6NK7 - chains C and G of the 17 polymer chains in the assembly; structure by electron microscopy, 4.99 A resolution (low resolution: residue-level contacts below are approximate; hydrogen-bond / salt-bridge calls are withheld).

Chain C:
Name: E1 glycoprotein
From: Chikungunya virus
Notes: EC 3.4.21.90
UniProtKB: Q88628 (Q88628_CHIKV); residues 1-439 here correspond to UniProt positions 810-1248 (UniProt number = residue number + 809)
Sequence (439 residues; numbered 1 to 439; the number before each row is that of its first residue):
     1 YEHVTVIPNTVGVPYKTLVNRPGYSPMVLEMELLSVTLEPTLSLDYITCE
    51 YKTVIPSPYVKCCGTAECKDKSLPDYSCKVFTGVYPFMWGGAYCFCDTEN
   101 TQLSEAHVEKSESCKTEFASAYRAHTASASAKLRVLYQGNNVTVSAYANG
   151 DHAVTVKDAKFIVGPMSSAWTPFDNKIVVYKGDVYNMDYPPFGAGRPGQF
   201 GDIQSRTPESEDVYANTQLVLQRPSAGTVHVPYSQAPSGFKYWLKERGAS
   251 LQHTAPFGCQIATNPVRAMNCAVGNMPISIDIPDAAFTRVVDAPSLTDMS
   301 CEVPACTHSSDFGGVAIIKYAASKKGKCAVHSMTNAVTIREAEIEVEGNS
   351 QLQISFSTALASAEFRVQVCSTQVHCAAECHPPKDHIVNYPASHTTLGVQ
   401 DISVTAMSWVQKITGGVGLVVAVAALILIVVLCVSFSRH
Disulfide bonds: C49-C114, C62-C94, C63-C96, C306-C380, C328-C370
Glycans and other covalent adducts: N-acetylglucosamine (NAG) linked to N141

Chain G:
Name: E2 glycoprotein
From: Chikungunya virus
Notes: EC 3.4.21.90
UniProtKB: Q88628 (Q88628_CHIKV); residues 5-423 here correspond to UniProt positions 330-748 (UniProt number = residue number + 325)
Sequence (419 residues; row label = number of the first residue in the row):
     5 NFNVYKAIRPYLAHCPDCGEGHSCHSPVALERIRNEATDGTLKIQVSLQI
    55 GIKTDDSHDWTKLRYMDNHMPADAERARLFVRTSAPCTITGTMGHFILAR
   105 CPKGETLTVGFTDGRKISHSCTHPFHHDPPVIGREKFHSRPQHGRELPCS
   155 TYAQSTAATAEEIEVHMPPDTPDRTLMSQQSGNVKITVNSQTVRYKCNCG
   205 DSNEGLTTTDKVINNCKVDQCHAAVTNHKKWQYNSPLVPRNAELGDRKGK
   255 VHIPFPLANVTCRVPKARNPTVTYGKNQVIMLLYPDHPTLLSYRNMGEEP
   305 NYQEEWVTHKKEIRLTVPTEGLEVTWGNNEPYKYWPQLSTNGTAHGHPHE
   355 IILYYYELYPTMTVVVVSVASFVLLSMVGVAVGMCMCARRRCITPYELTP
   405 GATVPFLLSLICCIRTAKA
Disulfide bonds: C22-C28, C91-C105

How chain C and chain G interact:
Residue-residue contacts (119):
  K52(C) with R36(G); R38(G)
  P56(C) with E168(G); P240(G)
  S57(C) with E168(G); H170(G); P240(G); V242(G); P243(G); R244(G)
  P58(C) with L241(G); V242(G); P243(G); R244(G)
  Y59(C) with R244(G); A246(G); L248(G)
  V60(C) with P243(G); R244(G); A246(G)
  K61(C) with A246(G)
  F87(C) with H29(G)
  M88(C) with L16(G); H29(G); D174(G); P176(G)
  W89(C) with A17(G); H29(G); M70(G); D71(G); N72(G)
  G90(C) with P176(G)
  A92(C) with P176(G)
  Y93(C) with P173(G); D174(G); P176(G); R244(G)
  F95(C) with R178(G); K200(G); N202(G); D223(G); Q224(G); C225(G); H226(G)
  S113(C) with E40(G)
  K115(C) with P260(G); L261(G)
  T116(C) with L261(G)
  K181(C) with P152(G)
  V229(C) with L241(G); P243(G)
  H230(C) with L241(G)
  V231(C) with L241(G)
  K241(C) with D132(G)
  K245(C) with P134(G)
  A249(C) with Y306(G)
  Q252(C) with R298(G)
  H253(C) with R298(G); Y306(G)
  T254(C) with R298(G); P304(G); Y306(G)
  A255(C) with R298(G); P304(G)
  P256(C) with G301(G); E302(G); E303(G); P304(G)
  F257(C) with N299(G); M300(G); G301(G); E302(G)
  G258(C) with R298(G); N299(G); M300(G)
  C259(C) with R298(G)
  Q260(C) with R298(G)
  S310(C) with Q341(G)
  A359(C) with L342(G)
  P382(C) with S343(G); T344(G); N345(G)
  P383(C) with Q341(G); L342(G); S343(G); N345(G)
  K384(C) with N345(G)
  D385(C) with Q341(G); S343(G)
  H386(C) with Y278(G); G279(G); K280(G); Y338(G); Q341(G)
  I387(C) with Y278(G); Y338(G)
  V388(C) with Y338(G); W339(G); Q341(G)
  N389(C) with K337(G); Y338(G); W339(G)
  Y390(C) with K337(G); W339(G)
  P391(C) with K337(G); W339(G)
  G398(C) with Y363(G)
  V399(C) with Y363(G)
  D401(C) with Y359(G)
  V404(C) with H349(G)
  W409(C) with H351(G)
  V417(C) with M381(G)
  V420(C) with M381(G); A385(G)
  I427(C) with M388(G); C389(G); A392(G)
  L428(C) with M388(G)
  V431(C) with R395(G)
Interface residues without a listed pair, chain C (69 interface residues in all): I55, G91, C94, E105, Y180, G248, L251, A272, E379, A392, L397, S403, A406, T414
Interface residues without a listed pair, chain G (73 interface residues in all): Y15, H18, T42, T175, N245, G249, P340, I355, Y358, L378, V382

Overview:
69 residues of chain C face 73 of chain G across their interface.
Chain C is E1 glycoprotein and chain G is E2 glycoprotein, both from Chikungunya virus; the structure,
Electron Cryo-Microscopy of Chikungunya in Complex with Mouse Mxra8 Receptor, was determined by electron
microscopy, deposited together with 6NK3, 6NK5 and 6NK6.
